Entry 2WN9 (X-ray diffraction, 1.75 A resolution); this record covers chains A and E of the 5 polymer chains in the assembly.

== Chain A (and E) ==
Name: Soluble acetylcholine receptor
Source organism: Aplysia californica
Notes: chain E of this document is another copy of the same molecule, construct and numbering; everything in this record applies to it too
UniProtKB: Q8WSF8 (Q8WSF8_APLCA); residues 1-219 here correspond to UniProt positions 18-236 (UniProt number = residue number + 17)
Sequence (228 residues; numbered -8 to 219; the number before each row is that of its first residue; numbers below 1 keep their minus sign (Asp-8 is residue -8)):
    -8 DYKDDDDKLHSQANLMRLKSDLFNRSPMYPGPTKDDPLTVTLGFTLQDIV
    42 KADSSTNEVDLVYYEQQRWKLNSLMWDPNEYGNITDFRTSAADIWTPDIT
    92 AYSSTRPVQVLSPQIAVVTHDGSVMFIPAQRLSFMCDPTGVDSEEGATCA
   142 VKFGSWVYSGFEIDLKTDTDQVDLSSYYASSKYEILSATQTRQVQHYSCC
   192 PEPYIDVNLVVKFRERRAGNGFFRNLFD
Unresolved in the structure: -8 to -1, 209-219 (chain E: 18-19, 208-219)
Disulfide bonds: Cys127-Cys140, Cys190-Cys191
Covalently attached groups: N-acetylglucosamine (NAG) linked to Asn74
Ligand contacts:
  - 4-0H-DMXBA (ZY5; 4-[(E)-5,6-dihydro-2,3'-bipyridin-3(4h)-ylidenemethyl]-3-methoxyphenol), molecule 1: Thr36, Tyr55, Gln57, Met116, Ile118, Asp164, Ser166, Ser167
  - 4-0H-DMXBA (ZY5), molecule 2: Tyr93, Ser146, Trp147, Val148, Tyr188
What the authors report for this chain:
  - binding site for 4-0H-DMXBA: Trp147, Cys190
  - post-translational modification sites: Asn74
  - conformationally variable residues (order/disorder transition): Tyr188 to Cys191

== How chain A and chain E interact ==
Contacting residue pairs - 53 pairs, chain A then chain E:
  Met19(A) with Met7(E), hydrophobic
  Tyr20(A) with Gln3(E)
  Pro21(A) with Leu6(E), hydrophobic; Met7(E), hydrophobic
  Thr24(A) with Leu6(E)
  Lys25(A) with Asn74(E), hydrogen bond (side chain-backbone); Thr76(E)
  Asp26(A) with Lys-1(E); Ser2(E)
  Asp27(A) with Lys-1(E); Ser2(E); Gln3(E), hydrogen bond
  Ser45(A) with Lys173(E), hydrogen bond (backbone-side chain)
  Ser46(A) with Lys173(E)
  Thr47(A) with Val41(E); Lys173(E)
  Asn48(A) with Ser171(E), hydrogen bond (side chain-backbone); Ser172(E); Lys173(E)
  Glu49(A) with Val41(E); Arg122(E), salt bridge
  Asp89(A) with Pro104(E); Ile106(E)
  Thr91(A) with Leu102(E); Pro104(E)
  Tyr93(A) with Gln38(E), hydrogen bond (backbone-side chain); Tyr55(E), hydrogen bond (backbone-side chain)
  Ser94(A) with Gln38(E)
  Ser95(A) with Val53(E); Leu102(E)
  Thr96(A) with Arg122(E), hydrogen bond (backbone-side chain)
  Arg97(A) with Gln100(E), hydrogen bond; Leu102(E); Arg122(E)
  Pro98(A) with Gln100(E); Val101(E); Leu102(E)
  Met126(A) with Gln38(E); Asp39(E); Val53(E), hydrophobic; Tyr169(E)
  Cys127(A) with Tyr169(E), hydrogen bond (backbone-side chain)
  Asp128(A) with Tyr169(E), hydrogen bond (backbone-side chain); Ser171(E)
  Trp147(A) with Tyr55(E), hydrophobic; Ser103(E); Pro104(E); Ile118(E), hydrogen bond (side chain-backbone); Ala120(E), hydrophobic
  Val148(A) with Arg79(E), hydrogen bond (backbone-side chain); Ile106(E)
  Tyr149(A) with Arg79(E)
  Glu153(A) with Arg79(E), salt bridge
Other interface residues (no listed pair), chain A (28 interface residues in all): Ser150
Other interface residues (no listed pair), chain E (28 interface residues in all): Lys42, Val108

== In short ==
The chain A/chain E interface involves 28 residues from each chain; the contacts include 12 hydrogen bonds and
2 salt bridges. Polar contacts include Glu49(A)-Arg122(E), Glu153(A)-Arg79(E) and Lys25(A)-Asn74(E). Bound to
chain A: 4-0H-DMXBA. Covalently linked N-acetylglucosamine: at Asn74(A). From the paper: a binding site for
4-0H-DMXBA at Trp147(A) and Cys190(A); a modification site at Asn74(A).
Both chains are Soluble acetylcholine receptor (Aplysia californica). Entry 2WN9 (Crystal structure of Aplysia
ACHBP in complex with 4-0H-DMXBA) was determined by X-ray diffraction (same publication as 2WNC, 2WNJ and
2WNL).
